PDB entry 8DAN | electron microscopy, 4.74 A resolution (low resolution: residue-level contacts below are approximate; hydrogen-bond / salt-bridge calls are withheld) | chains B and E of the 12 polymer chains in the assembly

Chain B (and E):
Name: E2 envelope glycoprotein
Source organism: Western equine encephalitis virus
Notes: chain E of this document is another copy of the same molecule, construct and numbering; everything in this record applies to it too
UniProtKB: Q1W679 (Q1W679_WEEV); residues 5-419 here correspond to UniProt positions 321-735 (UniProt number = residue number + 316)
Amino-acid sequence (415 residues; numbered 5 to 419; the number before each row is that of its first residue):
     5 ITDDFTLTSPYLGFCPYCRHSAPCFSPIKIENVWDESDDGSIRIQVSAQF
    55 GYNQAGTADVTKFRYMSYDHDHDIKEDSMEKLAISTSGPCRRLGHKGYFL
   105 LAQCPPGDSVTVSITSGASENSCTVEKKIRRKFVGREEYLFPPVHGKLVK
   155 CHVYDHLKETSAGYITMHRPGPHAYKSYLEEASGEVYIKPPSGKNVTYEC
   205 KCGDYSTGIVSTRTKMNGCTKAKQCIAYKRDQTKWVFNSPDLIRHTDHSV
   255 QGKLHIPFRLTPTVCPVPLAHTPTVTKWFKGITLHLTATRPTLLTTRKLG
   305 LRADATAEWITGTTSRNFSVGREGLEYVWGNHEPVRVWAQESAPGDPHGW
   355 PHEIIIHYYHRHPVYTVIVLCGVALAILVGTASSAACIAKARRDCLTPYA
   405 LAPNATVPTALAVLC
Disulfides: C19-C127, C22-C28, C94-C108, C155-C269, C204-C229, C206-C223
Covalent attachments: N-acetylglucosamine (NAG) linked to N199

Chain B / chain E interface:
Residue-residue contacts (8; chain B residue first):
  F18(B) with V148(E)
  Y21(B) with F145(E)
  R23(B) with R95(E)
  H24(B) with R95(E)
  S25(B) with R95(E); F145(E)
  D112(B) with L144(E)
  E130(B) with L144(E)
Interface residues without a listed pair, chain B (8 interface residues in all): K132
Interface residues without a listed pair, chain E (5 interface residues in all): R294

Summary:
Chain B and chain E form an interface of 8 and 5 residues respectively. N-acetylglucosamine is covalently
linked to N199(B).
Chain B and chain E are both E2 envelope glycoprotein (Western equine encephalitis virus); the structure,
CryoEM structure of Western equine encephalitis virus VLP in complex with the avian MXRA8 receptor, was
determined by electron microscopy (same publication as 8DAQ and 8SQN).
